PDB entry 4TUY | X-ray diffraction, 2.10 A resolution | chains B and F of the 6 polymer chains in the assembly

== Chain B ==
Protein: Tubulin beta-2B chain
Organism: Bos taurus
UniProtKB: Q6B856 (TBB2B_BOVIN); the author numbering skips numbers that UniProt does not, so the offset changes along the chain: 1-42 = UniProt 1-42; 45-360 = UniProt 43-358; 369-455 = UniProt 359-445
Chain sequence (445 residues; numbered 1 to 455; 10 numbers in that range are skipped by the numbering (no residue carries them; nothing is unmodelled there); the number before each row is that of its first residue):
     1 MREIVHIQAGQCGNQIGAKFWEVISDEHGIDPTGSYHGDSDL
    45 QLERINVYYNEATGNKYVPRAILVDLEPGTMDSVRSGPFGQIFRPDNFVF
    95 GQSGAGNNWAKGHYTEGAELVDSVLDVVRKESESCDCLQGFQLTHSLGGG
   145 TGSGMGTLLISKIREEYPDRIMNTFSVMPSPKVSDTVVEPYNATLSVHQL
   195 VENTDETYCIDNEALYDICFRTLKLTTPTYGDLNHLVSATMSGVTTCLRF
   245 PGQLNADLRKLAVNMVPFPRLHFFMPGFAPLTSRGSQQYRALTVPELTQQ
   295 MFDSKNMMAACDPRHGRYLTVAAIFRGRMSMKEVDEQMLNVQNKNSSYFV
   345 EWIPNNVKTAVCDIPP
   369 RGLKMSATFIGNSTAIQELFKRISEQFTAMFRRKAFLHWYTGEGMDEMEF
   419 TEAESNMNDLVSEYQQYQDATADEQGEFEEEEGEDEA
Unresolved in the structure: 278-281, 439-455
Ion coordination: Mg2+: Gln-11 (together with GDP)
Residues lining bound ligands: GDP (guanosine-5'-diphosphate): Gly-10, Gln-11, Cys-12, Gln-15, Ile-16, Ala-99, Asn-101, Ser-140, Gly-142, Gly-143, Gly-144, Thr-145, Gly-146, Ser-147, Val-171, Pro-173, Val-177, Asp-179, Glu-183, Asn-206, Leu-209, Tyr-224, Leu-227, Asn-228
Curated features (UniProtKB/Swiss-Prot):
  - motif: Met-1 to Ile-4 (MREI motif)
  - binding site (GTP): Gln-11, Glu-71, Ser-140, Gly-144, Thr-145, Gly-146, Asn-206, Asn-228
  - binding site (Mg(2+)): Glu-71
  - modified residue: Ser-40 (Phosphoserine), Thr-57 (Phosphothreonine), Lys-60 (N6-acetyllysine), Ser-174 (Phosphoserine), Thr-287 (Phosphothreonine), Thr-292 (Phosphothreonine), Arg-320 (Omega-N-methylarginine), Glu-448 (5-glutamyl polyglutamate)
  - cross-link (Glycyl lysine isopeptide (Lys-Gly)): Lys-60 (interchain with G-Cter in ubiquitin), Lys-326 (interchain with G-Cter in ubiquitin)
Reported in the primary citation:
  - binding site for Rhizoxin: Asn-101, Asn-102, Lys-105, Val-181, Val-182, Phe-404, Tyr-408

== Chain F ==
Protein: Tubulin-Tyrosine Ligase
Organism: Gallus gallus
UniProtKB: E1BQ43 (E1BQ43_CHICK); residue numbers follow UniProt; this construct covers 1-378
Chain sequence (384 residues; numbered 1 to 384; the number before each row is that of its first residue):
     1 MYTFVVRDENSSVYAEVSRLLLATGQWKRLRKDNPRFNLMLGERNRLPFG
    51 RLGHEPGLVQLVNYYRGADKLCRKASLVKLIKTSPELSESCTWFPESYVI
   101 YPTNLKTPVAPAQNGIRHLINNTRTDEREVFLAAYNRRREGREGNVWIAK
   151 SSAGAKGEGILISSEASELLDFIDEQGQVHVIQKYLEKPLLLEPGHRKFD
   201 IRSWVLVDHLYNIYLYREGVLRTSSEPYNSANFQDKTCHLTNHCIQKEYS
   251 KNYGRYEEGNEMFFEEFNQYLMDALNTTLENSILLQIKHIIRSCLMCIEP
   301 AISTKHLHYQSFQLFGFDFMVDEELKVWLIEVNGAPACAQKLYAELCQGI
   351 VDVAISSVFPLADTGQKTSQPTSIFIKLHHHHHH
Unresolved in the structure: 104-125, 152-158, 175-178, 363-372, 379-384
Sequence notes: expression tag (379-384)
Ion coordination: Mg2+: Glu-331 (together with AMP-PCP)
Residues lining bound ligands: AMP-PCP (ACP; phosphomethylphosphonic acid adenylate ester): Lys-74, Ile-148, Lys-150, Ile-160, Gln-183, Lys-184, Tyr-185, Leu-186, Lys-198, Asp-200, Arg-202, Arg-222, His-239, Leu-240, Thr-241, Asn-242, Asp-318, Met-320, Ile-330, Glu-331, Asn-333

== How chain B and chain F interact ==
Residue-residue contacts (12):
  Arg-311(B) with Arg-31(F)
  Leu-333(B) with Pro-56(F); Gly-57(F)
  Gln-336(B) with Arg-36(F), hydrogen bond
  Asn-337(B) with Arg-36(F), hydrogen bond; Gly-57(F); Leu-58(F)
  Lys-338(B) with Lys-28(F)
  Ser-340(B) with Leu-30(F); Asn-34(F), hydrogen bond; Arg-36(F)
  Glu-345(B) with Asp-33(F)
Other interface residues (no listed pair), chain B (9 interface residues in all): Ser-341, Asn-349
Other interface residues (no listed pair), chain F (10 interface residues in all): Thr-3

== Summary ==
Chain B and chain F form an interface of 9 and 10 residues respectively; the contacts include 3 hydrogen
bonds. Polar contacts include Gln-336(B)/Arg-36(F), Asn-337(B)/Arg-36(F) and Ser-340(B)/Asn-34(F). Chain B
binds GDP. Chain F binds AMP-PCP. The paper reports a binding site for Rhizoxin at Asn-101(B), Asn-102(B) and
Lys-105(B) among others.
Here chain B is Tubulin beta-2B chain (Bos taurus) and chain F is Tubulin-Tyrosine Ligase (Gallus gallus).
Entry 4TUY (Tubulin-Rhizoxin complex) was determined by X-ray diffraction (same publication as 4TV8 and 4TV9).
